PDB entry 4BUB | X-ray diffraction, 2.90 A resolution | chain A

== Chain A ==
Name: Udp-N-acetylmuramoyl-L-alanyl-D-glutamate--ld-lysine ligase
Organism: Thermotoga maritima
Notes: EC 6.3.2.37, 6.3.2.7
Reference sequence: Q9WY79 (MURE_THEMA); residues 1-490 here = UniProt positions 1-490
Amino-acid sequence (498 residues; each row starts with the number of its first residue):
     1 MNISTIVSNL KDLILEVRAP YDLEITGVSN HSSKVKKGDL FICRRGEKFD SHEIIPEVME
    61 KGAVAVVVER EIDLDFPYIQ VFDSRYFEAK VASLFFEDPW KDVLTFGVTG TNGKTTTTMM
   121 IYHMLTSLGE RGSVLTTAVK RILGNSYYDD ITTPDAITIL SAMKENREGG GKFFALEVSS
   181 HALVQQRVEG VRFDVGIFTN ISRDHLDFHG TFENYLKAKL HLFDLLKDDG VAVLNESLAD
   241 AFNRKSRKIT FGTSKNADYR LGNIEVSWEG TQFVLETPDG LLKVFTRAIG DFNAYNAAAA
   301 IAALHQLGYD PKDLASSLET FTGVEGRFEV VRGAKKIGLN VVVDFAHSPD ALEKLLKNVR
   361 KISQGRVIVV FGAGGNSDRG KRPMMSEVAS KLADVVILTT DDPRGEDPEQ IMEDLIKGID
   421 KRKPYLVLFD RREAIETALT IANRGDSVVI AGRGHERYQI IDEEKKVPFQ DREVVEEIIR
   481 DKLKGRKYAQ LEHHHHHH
Disordered / not traced: 46-52, 486-498
Sequence notes: expression tag (491-498)
Modified residues: Mse1, Mse59, Mse119, Mse120, Mse124, Mse163, Mse384, Mse385, Mse412 (selenomethionine; parent Met)
Swiss-Prot annotation at these positions:
  - binding site (UDP-N-acetyl-alpha-D-muramoyl-L-alanyl-D-glutamate): S32, T152, T153, S179, Q185, R187
  - binding site (ATP): G110 to T116
  - modified residue: K219 (N6-carboxylysine)
Small-molecule neighbours: ADP (adenosine-5'-diphosphate): T111, N112, G113, K114, T115, T116, T137, E177, N200, F292, Y295, N296, R327, D344, F345, A351, K354

== Summary ==
Ligands of chain A: ADP. UniProt lists 6 UDP-N-acetyl-alpha-D-muramoyl-L-alanyl-D-glutamate-binding residues
and 7 ATP-binding residues.
Chain A is Udp-N-acetylmuramoyl-L-alanyl-D-glutamate--ld-lysine ligase (Thermotoga maritima); the structure,
Crystal structure of mure ligase from thermotoga maritima in complex with ADP, was determined by X-ray
diffraction, deposited together with 3ZL8 and 4BUC.
